Entry 8ZWS (X-ray diffraction, 3.27 A resolution); this record covers chains A and B of the 5 polymer chains in the assembly.

# Chain A (and B)
Name: Endoribonuclease MazF6
Source organism: Mycobacterium tuberculosis (strain CDC 1551 / Oshkosh)
Notes: EC 3.1.27.-; chain B of this document is another copy of the same molecule, construct and numbering; everything in this record applies to it too
UniProt: P9WII2 (MAZF6_MYCTO); numbering as in UniProt (aligned over 1-114)
Amino-acid sequence (118 residues; row label = number of the first residue in the row; numbers below 1 keep their minus sign (Gly-3 is residue -3)):
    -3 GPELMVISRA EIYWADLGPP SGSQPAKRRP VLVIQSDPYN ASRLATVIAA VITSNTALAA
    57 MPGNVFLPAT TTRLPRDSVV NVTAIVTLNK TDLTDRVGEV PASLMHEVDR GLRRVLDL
Disordered / not traced: -3 to 0, 14-22 (chain B: -3 to 1, 13-19)
Sequence notes: expression tag (-3 to 0)
Reported in the primary citation:
  - catalytic residues: Arg25, Thr49
  - mutagenesis - T49A, S50A, S50A/N51A, S74A: decreased catalytic activity
  - mutagenesis - K23A/R24A/R25A: abolished catalytic activity
  - mutagenesis - T52A, R72A, D91N: unchanged catalytic activity
  - mutagenesis - S50A (4-5 degC), T52A (4-5 degC): decreased stability

# How chain A and chain B interact
Pairs across the interface - 54 pairs, chain A then chain B:
  Arg5(A) - Leu112(B)  hydrogen bond (side chain-backbone)
  Arg5(A) - Asp113(B)
  Arg5(A) - Leu114(B)
  Ile30(A) - Val111(B)
  Ile30(A) - Leu112(B)
  Gln31(A) - Val111(B)
  Ser32(A) - Arg110(B)  hydrogen bond (side chain-backbone)
  Ser32(A) - Val111(B)  hydrogen bond (backbone-backbone)
  Ser32(A) - Asp113(B)
  Tyr35(A) - Pro58(B)  hydrogen bond (side chain-backbone)
  Tyr35(A) - Gly59(B)
  Tyr35(A) - Thr79(B)
  Tyr35(A) - Val111(B)
  Leu40(A) - Thr79(B)
  Thr42(A) - Thr79(B)
  Ile44(A) - Val78(B)
  Ile44(A) - Thr79(B)
  Ile44(A) - Ile81(B)  hydrophobic
  Pro58(A) - Tyr35(B)  hydrogen bond (backbone-side chain)
  Gly59(A) - Tyr35(B)
  Val78(A) - Ile44(B)
  Thr79(A) - Tyr35(B)
  Thr79(A) - Leu40(B)
  Thr79(A) - Thr42(B)
  Thr79(A) - Ile44(B)
  Thr79(A) - Thr83(B)
  Ala80(A) - Thr83(B)
  Ile81(A) - Ile44(B)  hydrophobic
  Ile81(A) - Ile81(B)  hydrophobic
  Ile81(A) - Val82(B)
  Ile81(A) - Thr83(B)  hydrogen bond (backbone-side chain)
  Val82(A) - Ile81(B)
  Thr83(A) - Thr79(B)
  Thr83(A) - Ala80(B)
  Thr83(A) - Ile81(B)  hydrogen bond (side chain-backbone)
  Asp105(A) - Leu114(B)
  Leu108(A) - Leu114(B)  hydrophobic
  Arg109(A) - Leu114(B)  hydrogen bond (side chain-backbone)
  Arg110(A) - Ser32(B)  hydrogen bond (backbone-side chain)
  Arg110(A) - Tyr35(B)
  Val111(A) - Gln31(B)
  Val111(A) - Ser32(B)  hydrogen bond (backbone-backbone)
  Val111(A) - Tyr35(B)  hydrophobic
  Leu112(A) - Arg5(B)  hydrogen bond (backbone-side chain)
  Leu112(A) - Ile30(B)
  Leu112(A) - Ile44(B)  hydrophobic
  Leu112(A) - Leu112(B)  hydrophobic
  Asp113(A) - Arg5(B)  salt bridge
  Asp113(A) - Ser32(B)
  Leu114(A) - Arg5(B)
  Leu114(A) - Asp105(B)
  Leu114(A) - Leu108(B)  hydrophobic
  Leu114(A) - Arg109(B)  hydrogen bond (backbone-side chain)
  Leu114(A) - Leu114(B)  hydrophobic

# Overview
The chain A/chain B interface involves 24 residues from each chain; the contacts include 12 hydrogen bonds and
1 salt bridge. Among the polar pairs are Asp113(A)-Arg5(B), Arg5(A)-Leu112(B) and Ser32(A)-Arg110(B). From the
paper: catalytic residues Arg25(A) and Thr49(A); T49A, S50A and S50A/N51A of chain A, among others, reduce
catalytic activity; 8 substitutions were tested in all.
Both chains are Endoribonuclease MazF6 (Mycobacterium tuberculosis (strain CDC 1551 / Oshkosh)). Entry 8ZWS
(Mtb. MazF-mt3 toxin in compleex with its antitoxin fragmant) was determined by X-ray diffraction (same
publication as 9IKD).
